4CXH - chains A and Y of the 9 polymer chains in the assembly; structure by electron microscopy, 8.90 A resolution (very low resolution: no residue pairs are listed; an interface is given only as per-side residue counts).

# Chain A
Name: Elongation factor 1A
From: Oryctolagus cuniculus
UniProt: Q9YAV0 (EF1A_AERPE); residues 1-437 here = UniProt positions 1-437
Amino-acid sequence (437 residues; row label = number of the first residue in the row):
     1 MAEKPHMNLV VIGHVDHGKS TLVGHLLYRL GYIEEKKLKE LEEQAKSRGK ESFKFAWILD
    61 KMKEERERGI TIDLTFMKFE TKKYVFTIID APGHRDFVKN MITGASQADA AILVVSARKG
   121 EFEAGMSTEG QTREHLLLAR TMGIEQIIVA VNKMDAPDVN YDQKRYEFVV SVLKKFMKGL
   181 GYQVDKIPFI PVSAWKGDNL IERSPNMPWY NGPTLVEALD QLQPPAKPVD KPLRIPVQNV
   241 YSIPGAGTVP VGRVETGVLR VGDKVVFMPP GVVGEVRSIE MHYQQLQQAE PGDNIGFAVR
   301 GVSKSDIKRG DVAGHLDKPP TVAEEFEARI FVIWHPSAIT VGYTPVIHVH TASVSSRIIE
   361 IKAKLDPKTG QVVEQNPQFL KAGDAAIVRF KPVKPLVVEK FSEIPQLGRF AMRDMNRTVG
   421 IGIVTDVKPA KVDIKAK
Disordered / not traced: 1-3, 431-437
UniProt features mapped onto this chain:
  - region: Gly13 to Ser20 (G1), Gly69 to Asp73 (G2), Asp90 to Gly93 (G3), Asn152 to Asp155 (G4), Ser193 to Trp195 (G5)
  - binding site (GTP): Gly13 to Ser20, Asp90 to His94, Asn152 to Asp155
  - binding site (Mg(2+)): Ser20
Small-molecule neighbours: phenylalanine (PHE): Asn239, Tyr241, Ile243, Val251, Gly296

# Chain Y
Molecule: Transfer RNA
From: Oryctolagus cuniculus
Sequence (76 nucleotides; each row starts with the number of its first residue):
     1 GCGGAUUUAG CUCAGUUGGG AGAGCGCCGG UCUCCAAAAC CGGAGGUCXU GUGUUCGAUC
    61 CACAGAAUUC GCACCA
Modified / non-standard residues: 2MG (2N-methylguanosine-5'-monophosphate) at position 10, H2U (5,6-dihydrouridine-5'-monophosphate) at position 16, H2U (5,6-dihydrouridine-5'-monophosphate) at position 17, M2G (N2-dimethylguanosine-5'-monophosphate) at position 26, OMC (o2'-methylycytidine-5'-monophosphate) at position 32, MIA (2-methylthio-N6-isopentenyl-adenosine-5'-monophosphate) at position 37, 7MG (7N-methyl-8-hydroguanosine-5'-monophosphate) at position 46, 5MC (5-methylcytidine-5'-monophosphate) at position 49, 5MU (5-methyluridine 5'-monophosphate) at position 54, PSU (pseudouridine-5'-monophosphate) at position 55, 1MA (6-hydro-1-methyladenosine-5'-monophosphate) at position 58
Covalent attachments: covalent link 2MG_10-M2G_26; phenylalanine (PHE) linked to A76

# How chain A and chain Y interact
At this resolution (9 A) residue pairs are not listed: 29 residues of chain A and 14 of chain Y lie at the interface.

# Overview
The interface between chain A and chain Y involves 29 residues on one side and 14 on the other. Bound to chain
A: phenylalanine. Phenylalanine is covalently linked to A76(Y). From UniProt: 17 GTP-binding residues and
Mg2+-binding residue Ser20(A) on chain A.
Here chain A is Elongation factor 1A and chain Y is Transfer RNA, both from Oryctolagus cuniculus. Entry 4CXH
(Regulation of the mammalian elongation cycle by 40S subunit rolling: a eukaryotic-specific ribosome
rearrangement) was determined by electron microscopy together with 4CXG from the same study.
